PDB entry 4Y8S | X-ray diffraction, 2.70 A resolution | chains B and C of the 34 polymer chains in the assembly

Chain B:
Name: Proteasome subunit alpha type-3
Organism: Saccharomyces cerevisiae S288c
Notes: EC 3.4.25.1
Reference sequence: P23638 (PSA3_YEAST); residues 0-257 here correspond to UniProt positions 1-258 (UniProt number = residue number + 1)
Chain sequence (258 residues; row label = number of the first residue in the row; numbering starts at 0):
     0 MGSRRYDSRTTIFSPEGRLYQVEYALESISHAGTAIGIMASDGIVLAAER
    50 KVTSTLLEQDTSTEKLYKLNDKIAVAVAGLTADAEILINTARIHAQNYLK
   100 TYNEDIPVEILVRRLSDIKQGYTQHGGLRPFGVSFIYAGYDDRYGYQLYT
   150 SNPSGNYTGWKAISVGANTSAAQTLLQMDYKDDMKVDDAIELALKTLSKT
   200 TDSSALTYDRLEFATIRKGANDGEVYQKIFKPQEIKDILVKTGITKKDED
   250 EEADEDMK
Unresolved in the structure: 0, 245-257
Curated features (UniProtKB/Swiss-Prot):
  - cross-link (Glycyl lysine isopeptide (Lys-Gly)): Lys99 (interchain with G-Cter in ubiquitin), Lys198 (interchain with G-Cter in ubiquitin), Lys230 (interchain with G-Cter in ubiquitin)

Chain C:
Name: Proteasome subunit alpha type-4
Organism: Saccharomyces cerevisiae S288c
Notes: EC 3.4.25.1
Reference sequence: P40303 (PSA4_YEAST); residues -1 to 252 here correspond to UniProt positions 1-254 (UniProt number = residue number + 2)
Chain sequence (254 residues; numbered -1 to 252; the number before each row is that of its first residue; numbers below 1 keep their minus sign (Met-1 is residue -1)):
    -1 MSGYDRALSIFSPDGHIFQVEYALEAVKRGTCAVGVKGKNCVVLGCERRS
    49 TLKLQDTRITPSKVSKIDSHVVLSFSGLNADSRILIEKARVEAQSHRLTL
    99 EDPVTVEYLTRYVAGVQQRYTQSGGVRPFGVSTLIAGFDPRDDEPKLYQT
   149 EPSGIYSSWSAQTIGRNSKTVREFLEKNYDRKEPPATVEECVKLTVRSLL
   199 EVVQTGAKNIEITVVKPDSDIVALSSEEINQYVTQIEQEKQEQQEQDKKK
   249 KSNH
Unresolved in the structure: -1 to 0, 241-252
Curated features (UniProtKB/Swiss-Prot):
  - modified residue: Thr58 (Phosphothreonine)

Interface between chain B and chain C:
Contacting residue pairs (76; chain B residue first):
  Arg3(B) - Arg4(C)  hydrogen bond (backbone-side chain)
  Asp6(B) - Tyr2(C)  hydrogen bond
  Asp6(B) - Arg4(C)  salt bridge
  Arg8(B) - Arg4(C)
  Thr10(B) - Leu6(C)
  Thr10(B) - Arg125(C)
  Ile11(B) - Leu6(C)  hydrophobic
  Ile11(B) - Gln17(C)
  Phe12(B) - Gln17(C)  hydrogen bond (backbone-side chain)
  Phe12(B) - Tyr20(C)  hydrophobic
  Phe12(B) - Ala21(C)  hydrophobic
  Phe12(B) - Leu76(C)  hydrophobic
  Phe12(B) - Arg125(C)
  Phe12(B) - Pro126(C)
  Phe12(B) - Gly128(C)
  Ser13(B) - Tyr20(C)
  Pro14(B) - Tyr20(C)  hydrophobic
  Pro14(B) - Glu23(C)
  Glu15(B) - Glu23(C)
  Glu15(B) - Arg27(C)  hydrogen bond (backbone-side chain)
  Gly16(B) - Tyr20(C)
  Gly16(B) - Glu23(C)
  Gly16(B) - Ala24(C)
  Gly16(B) - Arg27(C)
  Arg17(B) - Arg27(C)
  Leu18(B) - Arg125(C)
  Met38(B) - Asp54(C)
  Met38(B) - Arg56(C)
  Arg112(B) - Arg81(C)
  Ser115(B) - Arg81(C)  hydrogen bond (backbone-side chain)
  Asp116(B) - Arg81(C)  salt bridge
  Asp116(B) - Ile82(C)
  Gln119(B) - Ala78(C)
  Gln119(B) - Asp79(C)
  Gln119(B) - Ile82(C)
  Thr122(B) - Arg125(C)  hydrogen bond (backbone-side chain)
  Gln123(B) - Tyr118(C)
  Gln123(B) - Gly123(C)
  Gln123(B) - Val124(C)
  Gln123(B) - Arg125(C)  hydrogen bond (backbone-backbone)
  Gln123(B) - Phe127(C)
  His124(B) - Gly123(C)
  His124(B) - Val124(C)
  Gly125(B) - Tyr2(C)
  Gly125(B) - Gly123(C)
  Gly126(B) - Tyr2(C)
  Tyr143(B) - Arg56(C)  hydrogen bond (backbone-side chain)
  Tyr143(B) - Ile57(C)  hydrophobic
  Tyr145(B) - Arg56(C)  hydrogen bond (backbone-side chain)
  Gln146(B) - Ile57(C)
  Leu147(B) - Ile57(C)
  Tyr148(B) - Ile57(C)
  Ser153(B) - Ala78(C)
  Gly154(B) - Ala78(C)
  Gly154(B) - Arg81(C)  hydrogen bond (backbone-side chain)
  Asn155(B) - Asn77(C)  hydrogen bond
  Asn155(B) - Ala78(C)
  Tyr156(B) - Pro59(C)  hydrophobic
  Tyr156(B) - Arg81(C)
  Gly158(B) - Gln53(C)
  Gly158(B) - Asp54(C)  hydrogen bond (backbone-backbone)
  Gly158(B) - Ile57(C)
  Gly158(B) - Thr58(C)  hydrogen bond (backbone-side chain)
  Trp159(B) - Leu50(C)  hydrophobic
  Trp159(B) - Lys51(C)
  Trp159(B) - Leu52(C)
  Trp159(B) - Gln53(C)
  Trp159(B) - Asp54(C)
  Lys160(B) - Leu52(C)  hydrogen bond (backbone-backbone)
  Lys160(B) - Gln53(C)
  Lys160(B) - Asp54(C)
  Ala161(B) - Leu52(C)
  Gln172(B) - Leu52(C)
  Leu175(B) - Leu52(C)  hydrophobic
  Gln176(B) - Lys51(C)
  Gln176(B) - Leu52(C)
Interface residues without a listed pair, chain B (41 interface residues in all): Glu108, Thr157, Tyr179

Summary:
41 residues of chain B and 31 residues of chain C are in contact; the contacts include 14 hydrogen bonds and 2
salt bridges. Polar contacts include Asp6(B)-Arg4(C), Asp116(B)-Arg81(C) and Arg3(B)-Arg4(C).
Here chain B is Proteasome subunit alpha type-3 and chain C is Proteasome subunit alpha type-4, both from
Saccharomyces cerevisiae S288c. Entry 4Y8S (Yeast 20S proteasome beta2-H116D mutant in complex with Ac-LAE-ep)
was determined by X-ray diffraction together with 4Y69, 4Y6A, 4Y6V, 4Y6Z, 4Y70, 4Y74 and 34 further entries
from the same study.
